PDB entry 7TEO | electron microscopy, 2.97 A resolution | chains F and G of the 30 polymer chains in the assembly

# Chain F
Name: Proteasome subunit alpha type-6
Organism: Saccharomyces cerevisiae S288C
Notes: EC 3.4.25.1
UniProtKB: P40302 (PSA6_YEAST); residue numbers follow UniProt; this construct covers 1-234
Amino-acid sequence (234 residues; each row starts with the number of its first residue):
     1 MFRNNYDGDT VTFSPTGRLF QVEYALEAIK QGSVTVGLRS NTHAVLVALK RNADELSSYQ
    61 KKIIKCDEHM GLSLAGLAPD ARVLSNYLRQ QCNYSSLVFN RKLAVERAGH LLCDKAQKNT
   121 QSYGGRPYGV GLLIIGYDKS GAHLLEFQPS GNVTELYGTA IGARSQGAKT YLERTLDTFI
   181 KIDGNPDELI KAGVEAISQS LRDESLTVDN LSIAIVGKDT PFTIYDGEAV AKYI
Not modelled in the structure: 1-3
Swiss-Prot annotation at these positions:
  - modified residue: S14 (Phosphoserine)
  - cross-link: K191 (Glycyl lysine isopeptide (Lys-Gly) (interchain with G-Cter in ubiquitin))

# Chain G
Name: Proteasome subunit alpha type-7
Organism: Saccharomyces cerevisiae S288C
Notes: EC 3.4.25.1
UniProtKB: P21242 (PSA7_YEAST); residues 0-287 here correspond to UniProt positions 1-288 (UniProt number = residue number + 1)
Amino-acid sequence (288 residues; each row starts with the number of its first residue; numbering starts at 0):
     0 MTSIGTGYDL SNSVFSPDGR NFQVEYAVKA VENGTTSIGI KCNDGVVFAV EKLITSKLLV
    60 PQKNVKIQVV DRHIGCVYSG LIPDGRHLVN RGREEAASFK KLYKTPIPIP AFADRLGQYV
   120 QAHTLYNSVR PFGVSTIFGG VDKNGAHLYM LEPSGSYWGY KGAATGKGRQ SAKAELEKLV
   180 DHHPEGLSAR EAVKQAAKII YLAHEDNKEK DFELEISWCS LSETNGLHKF VKGDLLQEAI
   240 DFAQKEINGD DDEDEDDSDN VMSSDDENAP VATNANATTD QEGDIHLE
Not modelled in the structure: 0-4, 248-287
Swiss-Prot annotation at these positions:
  - modified residue: T1 (N-acetylthreonine)

# Interface between chain F and chain G
Residue-residue contacts (61; chain F residue first):
  N5(F) - L9(G)
  Y6(F) - T5(G)
  Y6(F) - D8(G)  hydrogen bond
  Y6(F) - L9(G)  hydrophobic
  T10(F) - R129(G)
  V11(F) - S127(G)
  V11(F) - R129(G)
  T12(F) - L9(G)
  T12(F) - Q22(G)
  F13(F) - Q22(G)  hydrogen bond (backbone-side chain)
  F13(F) - Y25(G)  hydrophobic
  F13(F) - A26(G)  hydrophobic
  F13(F) - L80(G)  hydrophobic
  F13(F) - R129(G)
  F13(F) - P130(G)
  F13(F) - G132(G)
  S14(F) - Y25(G)
  P15(F) - Y25(G)
  P15(F) - K28(G)  hydrogen bond (backbone-side chain)
  T16(F) - N32(G)
  G17(F) - Y25(G)
  G17(F) - A29(G)
  L19(F) - L80(G)  hydrophobic
  L19(F) - R129(G)
  R39(F) - V59(G)
  E106(F) - K62(G)  salt bridge
  H110(F) - R85(G)
  C113(F) - R85(G)
  D114(F) - R85(G)  salt bridge
  D114(F) - N89(G)  hydrogen bond
  Q117(F) - P82(G)
  Q117(F) - D83(G)  hydrogen bond
  Q117(F) - H86(G)
  Q117(F) - R129(G)
  T120(F) - R129(G)  hydrogen bond (backbone-side chain)
  Q121(F) - D83(G)
  Q121(F) - H86(G)
  Q121(F) - H122(G)
  Q121(F) - V128(G)
  Q121(F) - R129(G)  hydrogen bond (side chain-backbone)
  Q121(F) - P130(G)
  Y123(F) - S127(G)  hydrogen bond (backbone-backbone)
  S150(F) - P82(G)
  G151(F) - P82(G)
  N152(F) - P82(G)
  T154(F) - L58(G)
  T154(F) - N63(G)
  E155(F) - V59(G)
  E155(F) - K62(G)
  E155(F) - N63(G)  hydrogen bond (backbone-side chain)
  L156(F) - L57(G)
  L156(F) - L58(G)  hydrophobic
  L156(F) - V59(G)
  Y157(F) - K56(G)
  Y157(F) - L57(G)  hydrogen bond (backbone-backbone)
  Y157(F) - L58(G)
  Y157(F) - V59(G)  hydrophobic
  Y157(F) - P60(G)
  G158(F) - L57(G)
  E173(F) - K56(G)  salt bridge
  L176(F) - K56(G)
Other interface residues (no listed pair), chain F (33 interface residues in all): S122, K169, L172
Other interface residues (no listed pair), chain G (31 interface residues in all): I81, N126, F131

# In short
Chain F and chain G form an interface of 33 and 31 residues respectively; the contacts include 10 hydrogen
bonds and 3 salt bridges. Polar pairs include E106(F)-K62(G), D114(F)-R85(G) and E173(F)-K56(G).
Chain F is Proteasome subunit alpha type-6 and chain G is Proteasome subunit alpha type-7, both from
Saccharomyces cerevisiae S288C; the structure, Cryo-EM structure of the 20S Alpha 3 Deletion proteasome core
particle in complex with FUB1, was determined by electron microscopy, deposited together with 7TEJ.
